Entry 6VOH (electron microscopy, 4.16 A resolution (low resolution: residue-level contacts below are approximate; hydrogen-bond / salt-bridge calls are withheld)); this record covers chains A and D of the 26 polymer chains in the assembly.

[Chain A]
Molecule: ATP synthase subunit alpha, chloroplastic
From: Spinacia oleracea
Notes: EC 7.1.2.2
Reference sequence: P06450 (ATPA_SPIOL); numbering as in UniProt (aligned over 1-507)
Amino-acid sequence (507 residues; row label = number of the first residue in the row):
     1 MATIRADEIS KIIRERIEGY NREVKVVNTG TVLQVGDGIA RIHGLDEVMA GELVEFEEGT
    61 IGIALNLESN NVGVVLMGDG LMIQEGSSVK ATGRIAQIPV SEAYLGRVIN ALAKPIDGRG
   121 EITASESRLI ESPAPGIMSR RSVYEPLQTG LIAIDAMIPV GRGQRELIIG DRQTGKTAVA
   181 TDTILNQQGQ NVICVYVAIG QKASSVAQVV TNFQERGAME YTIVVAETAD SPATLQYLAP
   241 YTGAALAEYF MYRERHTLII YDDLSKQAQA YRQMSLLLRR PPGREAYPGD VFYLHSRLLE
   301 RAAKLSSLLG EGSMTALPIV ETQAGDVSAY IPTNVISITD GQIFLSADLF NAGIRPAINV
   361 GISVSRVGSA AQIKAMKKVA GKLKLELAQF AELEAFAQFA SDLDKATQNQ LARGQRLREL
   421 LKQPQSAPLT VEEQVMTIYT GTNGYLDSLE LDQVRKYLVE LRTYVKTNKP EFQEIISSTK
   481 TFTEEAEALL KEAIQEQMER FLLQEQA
Unresolved in the structure: 1-5, 507
Residues lining bound ligands:
  - ADP (adenosine-5'-diphosphate): Val364, Ser365, Arg366, Leu385
  - ATP (adenosine-5'-triphosphate): Asp171, Arg172, Gln173, Thr174, Gly175, Lys176, Thr177, Ala178, Gln201, Asp263, Glu321, Phe350, Arg355, Pro356, Gln423, Pro424, Gln425

[Chain D]
Molecule: ATP synthase subunit beta, chloroplastic
From: Spinacia oleracea
Notes: EC 7.1.2.2
Reference sequence: P00825 (ATPB_SPIOL); numbering as in UniProt (aligned over 1-498)
Amino-acid sequence (498 residues; row label = number of the first residue in the row):
     1 MRINPTTSDP GVSTLEKKNL GRIAQIIGPV LDVAFPPGKM PNIYNALIVK GRDTAGQPMN
    61 VTCEVQQLLG NNRVRAVAMS ATDGLTRGME VIDTGAPLSV PVGGATLGRI FNVLGEPVDN
   121 LGPVDTRTTS PIHRSAPAFT QLDTKLSIFE TGIKVVDLLA PYRRGGKIGL FGGAGVGKTV
   181 LIMELINNIA KAHGGVSVFG GVGERTREGN DLYMEMKESG VINEQNIAES KVALVYGQMN
   241 EPPGARMRVG LTALTMAEYF RDVNEQDVLL FIDNIFRFVQ AGSEVSALLG RMPSAVGYQP
   301 TLSTEMGSLQ ERITSTKEGS ITSIQAVYVP ADDLTDPAPA TTFAHLDATT VLSRGLAAKG
   361 IYPAVDPLDS TSTMLQPRIV GEEHYEIAQR VKETLQRYKE LQDIIAILGL DELSEEDRLT
   421 VARARKIERF LSQPFFVAEV FTGSPGKYVG LAETIRGFQL ILSGELDSLP EQAFYLVGNI
   481 DEATAKAMNL EMESKLKK
Unresolved in the structure: 1-16, 495-498
Residues lining bound ligands:
  - ATP (adenosine-5'-triphosphate), molecule 1: Gly173, Ala174, Gly175, Val176, Gly177, Lys178, Thr179, Val180, Gly203, Glu204, Arg205, Asp273, Asn274, Tyr362, Gln433, Phe435, Ala438, Phe441, Thr442
  - ATP, molecule 2: Ser372, Thr373, Leu375, Gln376, Tyr385

[Interface between chain A and chain D]
Residue-residue contacts (86):
  Leu33(A) - Gly70(D)
  Gln34(A) - Leu68(D)
  Gln34(A) - Leu69(D)
  Val35(A) - Ile43(D)
  Val35(A) - Gln67(D)
  Val35(A) - Leu68(D)
  Gly36(A) - Gln67(D)
  Asp37(A) - Tyr44(D)
  Asp37(A) - Gln66(D)
  Asp37(A) - Arg291(D)
  Gly80(A) - Ile43(D)
  Leu81(A) - Asn42(D)
  Leu81(A) - Ile43(D)
  Leu81(A) - Tyr44(D)
  Met82(A) - Asn42(D)
  Gln84(A) - Lys39(D)
  Gln84(A) - Met40(D)
  Glu85(A) - Met40(D)
  Glu85(A) - Leu68(D)
  Ile116(A) - Phe139(D)
  Ile116(A) - Thr140(D)
  Arg172(A) - Phe343(D)
  Arg172(A) - Thr349(D)
  Arg172(A) - Val351(D)
  Arg172(A) - Asp369(D)
  Gln173(A) - Leu346(D)
  Gln173(A) - Thr349(D)
  Gln173(A) - Thr371(D)
  Gln173(A) - Thr373(D)
  Gly200(A) - His345(D)
  Lys202(A) - Lys167(D)
  Lys202(A) - Glu311(D)
  Lys202(A) - His345(D)
  Lys202(A) - Asp347(D)
  Ala203(A) - Phe139(D)
  Ala203(A) - Leu142(D)
  Ala203(A) - Glu311(D)
  Ser204(A) - Leu142(D)
  Ser204(A) - Arg163(D)
  Val206(A) - Phe139(D)
  Ala207(A) - Phe139(D)
  Ala207(A) - Leu142(D)
  Gln208(A) - Leu146(D)
  Gln208(A) - Thr373(D)
  Gln208(A) - Gln376(D)
  Thr211(A) - Thr144(D)
  Arg216(A) - Arg378(D)
  Thr228(A) - Glu311(D)
  Ala229(A) - Gly307(D)
  Ala229(A) - His345(D)
  Asp230(A) - Ala136(D)
  Asp230(A) - Gly307(D)
  Asp230(A) - Ser308(D)
  Asp230(A) - Glu311(D)
  Ser231(A) - Thr304(D)
  Lys266(A) - Ala344(D)
  Arg272(A) - Ser294(D)
  Arg272(A) - Ala295(D)
  Arg272(A) - Leu302(D)
  Gln273(A) - Pro300(D)
  Gln273(A) - Thr301(D)
  Gln273(A) - Thr304(D)
  Leu276(A) - Met292(D)
  Leu276(A) - Pro293(D)
  Leu276(A) - Ser294(D)
  Leu277(A) - Arg291(D)
  Leu277(A) - Pro300(D)
  Arg279(A) - Gly290(D)
  Arg279(A) - Arg291(D)
  Arg279(A) - Met292(D)
  Pro282(A) - Met292(D)
  Ala286(A) - Ser294(D)
  Ala286(A) - Ala295(D)
  Gln323(A) - Thr335(D)
  Gln323(A) - Ala340(D)
  Asp348(A) - Gln396(D)
  Asn351(A) - Leu368(D)
  Asn351(A) - Lys392(D)
  Asn351(A) - Glu393(D)
  Asn351(A) - Gln396(D)
  Ala352(A) - Glu393(D)
  Ala352(A) - Gln396(D)
  Arg355(A) - Tyr385(D)
  Arg355(A) - Gln389(D)
  Arg355(A) - Lys392(D)
  Phe399(A) - Ile404(D)
Interface residues without a listed pair, chain A (52 interface residues in all): Val108, Asp117, Val210, Asn212, Ala233, Gln236, Asp263, Gln269, Pro281, Glu285, Gly353, Ser426
Interface residues without a listed pair, chain D (60 interface residues in all): Gly38, Ser135, Ser303, Leu334, Ser372, Met374, Lys399, Glu400

[Overview]
52 residues of chain A face 60 of chain D across their interface. One ATP molecule is bound between chain A
and chain D. Bound to chain A: ADP. Chain D binds ATP.
Here chain A is ATP synthase subunit alpha, chloroplastic and chain D is ATP synthase subunit beta,
chloroplastic, both from Spinacia oleracea. Entry 6VOH (Chloroplast ATP synthase (O1, CF1FO)) was determined
by electron microscopy together with 6VM1, 6VM4, 6VMB, 6VMD, 6VMG, 6VOF and 8 further entries from the same
study.
